1C0W - chains E and B of the 6 polymer chains in the assembly; structure by X-ray diffraction, 3.20 A resolution.

== Chain E ==
Molecule: 21-nt DNA strand
Sequence (21 nucleotides; numbered 401 to 421; the number before each row is that of its first residue):
   401 ATTAGGTTAG CCTACCCTAA T

== Chain B ==
Molecule: Diphtheria toxin repressor
Organism: Corynebacterium diphtheriae
Reference sequence: P33120 (DTXR_CORDI); residues 2-226 here = UniProt positions 2-226
Sequence (225 residues; numbered 2 to 226; the number before each row is that of its first residue):
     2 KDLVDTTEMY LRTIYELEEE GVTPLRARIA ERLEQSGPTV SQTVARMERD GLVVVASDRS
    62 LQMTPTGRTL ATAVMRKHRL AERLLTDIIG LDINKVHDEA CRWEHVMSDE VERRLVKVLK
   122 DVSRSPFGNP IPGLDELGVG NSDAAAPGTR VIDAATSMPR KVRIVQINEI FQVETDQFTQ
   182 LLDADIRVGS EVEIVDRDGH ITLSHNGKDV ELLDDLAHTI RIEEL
Disordered / not traced: 141-146

== How chain E and chain B interact ==
Residue-residue contacts (17):
  DA414(E) with Arg-47(B), sugar contact; Arg-50(B), salt bridge to the phosphate
  DC415(E) with Thr-7(B), phosphate contact; Gln-43(B), base contact; Arg-47(B), salt bridge to the phosphate
  DC416(E) with Leu-4(B), phosphate contact; Thr-7(B), hydrogen bond to the phosphate; Gln-36(B), hydrogen bond to the phosphate; Thr-40(B), sugar contact; Gln-43(B), hydrogen bond to the base
  DC417(E) with Glu-35(B), phosphate contact; Gln-36(B), phosphate contact; Ser-37(B), hydrogen bond to the phosphate; Thr-40(B), hydrogen bond to the phosphate
  DT418(E) with Ser-37(B), base contact; Pro-39(B), base contact
  DA419(E) with Pro-39(B), base contact
Also at the interface, not in a pair above, chain B (12 interface residues in all): Thr-8, Thr-44

== Summary ==
Chain E and chain B form an interface of 6 and 12 residues respectively; the contacts include 5 hydrogen bonds
and 2 salt bridges. Among the polar pairs are DC416(E)/Gln-43(B), DC416(E)/Thr-7(B) and DC416(E)/Gln-36(B).
Chain E is a 21-nt DNA strand and chain B is Diphtheria toxin repressor (Corynebacterium diphtheriae); the
structure, Crystal structure of the cobalt-activated diphtheria toxin repressor-DNA complex reveals a metal
binding sh-like domain, was determined by X-ray diffraction.
